7ML1 - chains 7 and N of the 30 polymer chains in the assembly; structure by electron microscopy, 4.00 A resolution.

Chain 7:
Protein: General transcription and DNA repair factor IIH helicase subunit XPB
Source organism: Saccharomyces cerevisiae
Notes: EC 3.6.4.12
Reference sequence: Q00578 (RAD25_YEAST); residues 1-843 here = UniProt positions 1-843
Chain sequence (843 residues; numbered 1 to 843; the number before each row is that of its first residue):
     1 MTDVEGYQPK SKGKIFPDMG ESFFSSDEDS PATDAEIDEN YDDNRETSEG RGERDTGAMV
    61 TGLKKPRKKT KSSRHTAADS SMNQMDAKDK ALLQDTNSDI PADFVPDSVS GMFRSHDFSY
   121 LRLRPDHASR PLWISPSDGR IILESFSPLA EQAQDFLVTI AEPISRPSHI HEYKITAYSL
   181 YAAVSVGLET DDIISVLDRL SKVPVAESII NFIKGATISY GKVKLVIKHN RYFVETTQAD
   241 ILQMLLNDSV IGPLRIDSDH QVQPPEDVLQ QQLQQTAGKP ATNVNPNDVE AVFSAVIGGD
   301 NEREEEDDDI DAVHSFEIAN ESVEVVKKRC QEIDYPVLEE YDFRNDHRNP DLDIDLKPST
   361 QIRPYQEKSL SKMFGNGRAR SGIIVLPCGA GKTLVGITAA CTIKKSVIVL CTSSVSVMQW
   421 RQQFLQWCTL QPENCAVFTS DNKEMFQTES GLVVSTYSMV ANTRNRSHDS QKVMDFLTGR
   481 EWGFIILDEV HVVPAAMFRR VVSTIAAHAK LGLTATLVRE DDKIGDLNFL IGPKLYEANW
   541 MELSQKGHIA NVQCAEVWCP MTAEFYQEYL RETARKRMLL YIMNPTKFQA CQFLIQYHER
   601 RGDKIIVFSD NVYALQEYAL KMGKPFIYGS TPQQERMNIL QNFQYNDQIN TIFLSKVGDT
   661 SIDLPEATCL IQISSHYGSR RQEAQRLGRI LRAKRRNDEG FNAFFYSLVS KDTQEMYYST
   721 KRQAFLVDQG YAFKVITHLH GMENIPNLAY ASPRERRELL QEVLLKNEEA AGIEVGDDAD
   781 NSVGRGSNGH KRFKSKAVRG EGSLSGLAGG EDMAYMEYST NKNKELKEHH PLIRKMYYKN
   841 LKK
Not modelled in the structure: 1-100, 270-301, 767-843
UniProt features mapped onto this chain:
  - motif: Lys64 to His75 (Nuclear localization signal), Asp488 to His491 (DEAH box)
  - binding site (ATP): Leu386 to Thr393
  - modified residue: Ser752 (Phosphoserine)
  - natural variant: Trp427 (W427L: In suppressor mutant)
  - mutagenesis: Lys392 (K392R: Lethal in vivo. Defective in translation in vitro), Glu489 (E489Q: Loss of DNA translocase function of TFHII), Val798 to Lys843 (Increased UV sensitivity)

Chain N:
Molecule: non-template strand DNA
Sequence (57 nucleotides; each row starts with the number of its first residue):
     2 AAAAAAAAAA GGCGCGTATA TAAAAGTTTC AATGTCGCGA ATTCGGTTGT ACATACA

How chain 7 and chain N interact:
Pairs across the interface (9):
  Thr463(7) with DA54(N), hydrogen bond to the phosphate
  Arg464(7) with DA52(N), hydrogen bond to the base; DC53(N), hydrogen bond to the base; DA54(N), sugar contact
  Arg466(7) with DA52(N), base contact; DC53(N), sugar contact
  Arg575(7) with DC57(N), hydrogen bond to the phosphate; DA58(N), salt bridge to the phosphate
  Gly678(7) with DC57(N), phosphate contact
Other interface residues (no listed pair), chain 7 (8 interface residues in all): Asn462, Val492, Pro494
Other interface residues (no listed pair), chain N (7 interface residues in all): DT55, DA56

Overview:
The interface between chain 7 and chain N involves 8 residues on one side and 7 on the other, with 4 hydrogen
bonds and 1 salt bridge. Polar pairs include Arg464(7)-DA52(N), Arg464(7)-DC53(N) and Thr463(7)-DA54(N).
Here chain 7 is General transcription and DNA repair factor IIH helicase subunit XPB (Saccharomyces
cerevisiae) and chain N is non-template strand DNA. Entry 7ML1 (RNA polymerase II pre-initiation complex
(PIC2)) was determined by electron microscopy together with 7MEI, 7MK9, 7MKA, 7ML0, 7ML2, 7ML3 and 7ML4 from
the same study.
